Entry 5YS0 (X-ray diffraction, 2.60 A resolution); this record covers chain A.

== Chain A ==
Molecule: Membrane-anchored lipid-binding protein YSP2
Source organism: Saccharomyces cerevisiae (strain ATCC 204508 / S288c)
UniProtKB: Q06681 (YSP2_YEAST); numbering as in UniProt (aligned over 1060-1223)
Amino-acid sequence (170 residues; row label = number of the first residue in the row):
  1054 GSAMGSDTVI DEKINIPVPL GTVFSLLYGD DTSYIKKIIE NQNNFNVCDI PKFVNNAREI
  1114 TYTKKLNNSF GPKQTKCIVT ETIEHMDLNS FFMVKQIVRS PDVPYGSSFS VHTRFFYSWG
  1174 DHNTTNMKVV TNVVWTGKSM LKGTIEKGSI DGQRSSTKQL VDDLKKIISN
Not modelled in the structure: 1054-1060, 1221-1223
Differences from the reference sequence: expression tag (1054-1059)
Small-molecule neighbours: ergosterol (ERG): Y1115, K1117, L1119, N1121, G1124, T1128, C1130, Q1149, V1151, S1153, V1156, P1157, F1162, V1164, T1197, G1201, S1202, G1205, Q1206, S1209
From the paper describing this entry:
  - binding site for ergosterol: Q1149, V1156, Q1206

== Overview ==
Chain A binds ergosterol. The paper reports a binding site for ergosterol at Q1149, V1156 and Q1206.
Chain A is Membrane-anchored lipid-binding protein YSP2 (Saccharomyces cerevisiae (strain ATCC 204508 /
S288c)); the structure, Crystal structure of the second StARkin domain of Lam2 in complex with ergosterol, was
determined by X-ray diffraction (same publication as 5YQP, 5YQI, 5YQJ and 5YQR).
